8OQL - chains C and D of the 4 polymer chains in the assembly; structure by X-ray diffraction, 2.70 A resolution.

== Chain C (and D) ==
Name: Putative acyltransferase Rv0859
From: Mycobacterium tuberculosis H37Rv
Notes: EC 2.3.1.-; chain D of this document is another copy of the same molecule, construct and numbering; everything in this record applies to it too
UniProt: O53871 (Y0859_MYCTU); residue numbers follow UniProt; this construct covers 1-403
Amino-acid sequence (403 residues; numbered 1 to 403; the number before each row is that of its first residue):
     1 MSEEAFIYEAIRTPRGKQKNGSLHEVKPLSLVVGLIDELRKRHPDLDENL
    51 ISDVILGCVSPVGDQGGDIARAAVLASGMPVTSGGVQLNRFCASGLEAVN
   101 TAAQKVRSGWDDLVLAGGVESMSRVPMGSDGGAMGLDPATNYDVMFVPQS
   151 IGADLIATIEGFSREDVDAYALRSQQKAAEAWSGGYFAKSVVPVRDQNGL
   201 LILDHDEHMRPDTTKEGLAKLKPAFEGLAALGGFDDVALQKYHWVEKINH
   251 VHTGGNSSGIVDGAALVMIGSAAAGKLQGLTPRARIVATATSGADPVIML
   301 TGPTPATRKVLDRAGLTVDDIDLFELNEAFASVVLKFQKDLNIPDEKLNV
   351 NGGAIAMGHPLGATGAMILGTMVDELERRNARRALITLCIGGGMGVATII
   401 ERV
Disordered / not traced: 1, 225-231 (chain D: 1, 225-232)
Modified residues: C92 (S-hydroxycysteine; CSO)
Residues lining bound ligands:
  - Hexafluorophosphate anion (A9J), molecule 1: Y8, E9, L39, H43, L46, M268, L280
  - Hexafluorophosphate anion (A9J), molecule 2: G67, R71, A72, L75
  - Hexafluorophosphate anion (A9J), molecule 3: F91, M134, F146, G392

== Chain C / chain D interface ==
Residue-residue contacts - 113 pairs, chain C then chain D:
  S2(C) - S2(D)
  K27(C) - L136(D)  hydrogen bond (side chain-backbone)
  K27(C) - D137(D)
  L29(C) - A133(D)
  D53(C) - R90(D)  salt bridge
  P61(C) - P61(D)  hydrophobic
  P61(C) - D130(D)
  V62(C) - V62(D)  hydrophobic
  V62(C) - D130(D)
  G63(C) - D130(D)  hydrogen bond (backbone-backbone)
  G63(C) - G132(D)  hydrogen bond (backbone-backbone)
  G63(C) - A133(D)
  G63(C) - L136(D)
  D64(C) - A133(D)
  D64(C) - L136(D)
  G66(C) - D130(D)
  G66(C) - G132(D)
  G66(C) - A133(D)  hydrogen bond (backbone-backbone)
  G67(C) - F91(D)
  G67(C) - D130(D)  hydrogen bond (backbone-side chain)
  G67(C) - G132(D)
  D68(C) - N89(D)
  D68(C) - R90(D)
  D68(C) - F91(D)
  R71(C) - G392(D)  hydrogen bond (side chain-backbone)
  R71(C) - G393(D)
  R71(C) - M394(D)
  L75(C) - P296(D)  hydrophobic
  A76(C) - T140(D)
  V81(C) - G293(D)
  V81(C) - A294(D)
  V81(C) - P296(D)
  T82(C) - S292(D)
  T82(C) - G293(D)
  G84(C) - R90(D)
  G84(C) - M394(D)
  G85(C) - R90(D)
  G85(C) - M394(D)
  V86(C) - N89(D)
  V86(C) - R90(D)
  Q87(C) - Q87(D)  hydrogen bond
  Q87(C) - L88(D)
  Q87(C) - N89(D)  hydrogen bond (backbone-backbone)
  L88(C) - Q87(D)
  N89(C) - D68(D)
  N89(C) - V86(D)
  N89(C) - Q87(D)  hydrogen bond (backbone-backbone)
  R90(C) - D53(D)  salt bridge
  R90(C) - D68(D)
  R90(C) - G84(D)
  R90(C) - G85(D)
  R90(C) - V86(D)
  F91(C) - G67(D)
  F91(C) - D68(D)
  E97(C) - K105(D)  salt bridge
  T101(C) - T101(D)
  T101(C) - K105(D)  hydrogen bond
  Q104(C) - Q104(D)
  Q104(C) - K105(D)  hydrogen bond
  Q104(C) - S108(D)
  Q104(C) - W110(D)
  Q104(C) - D111(D)  hydrogen bond
  K105(C) - E97(D)  salt bridge
  K105(C) - T101(D)  hydrogen bond
  K105(C) - Q104(D)  hydrogen bond
  R107(C) - S2(D)  hydrogen bond (backbone-side chain)
  R107(C) - S108(D)  hydrogen bond (side chain-backbone)
  R107(C) - W110(D)
  S108(C) - Q104(D)
  S108(C) - R107(D)  hydrogen bond (backbone-side chain)
  W110(C) - Q104(D)
  W110(C) - R107(D)
  W110(C) - I286(D)
  W110(C) - V287(D)
  W110(C) - A288(D)  hydrophobic
  W110(C) - T289(D)
  W110(C) - R313(D)  hydrogen bond (backbone-side chain)
  D111(C) - Q104(D)  hydrogen bond
  D130(C) - P61(D)
  D130(C) - V62(D)
  D130(C) - G63(D)  hydrogen bond (backbone-backbone)
  D130(C) - G66(D)
  D130(C) - G67(D)  hydrogen bond (side chain-backbone)
  G132(C) - G63(D)  hydrogen bond (backbone-backbone)
  G132(C) - G66(D)
  G132(C) - G67(D)
  A133(C) - L29(D)
  A133(C) - G63(D)
  A133(C) - D64(D)
  A133(C) - G66(D)  hydrogen bond (backbone-backbone)
  M134(C) - A72(D)  hydrophobic
  L136(C) - K27(D)  hydrogen bond (backbone-side chain)
  L136(C) - G63(D)
  L136(C) - D64(D)
  D137(C) - K27(D)
  D137(C) - L29(D)
  I286(C) - W110(D)
  V287(C) - W110(D)
  A288(C) - W110(D)  hydrophobic
  T289(C) - W110(D)
  T291(C) - S52(D)  hydrogen bond (side chain-backbone)
  S292(C) - T82(D)
  G293(C) - V81(D)
  G293(C) - T82(D)
  A294(C) - V81(D)
  P296(C) - L75(D)  hydrophobic
  P296(C) - V81(D)
  R313(C) - W110(D)  hydrogen bond (side chain-backbone)
  G392(C) - R71(D)  hydrogen bond (backbone-side chain)
  G393(C) - R71(D)
  M394(C) - R71(D)
  M394(C) - G84(D)
  M394(C) - G85(D)
Other interface residues (no listed pair), chain C (59 interface residues in all): S52, I69, A72, G109, G131, T140, V144, K309
Other interface residues (no listed pair), chain D (56 interface residues in all): I69, A76, G131, T291, K309

== Overview ==
The interface between chain C and chain D involves 59 residues on one side and 56 on the other; the contacts
include 27 hydrogen bonds and 4 salt bridges. Polar contacts include D53(C)-R90(D), E97(C)-K105(D) and
K27(C)-L136(D). Chain C binds 3 copies of Hexafluorophosphate anion.
Both chains are Putative acyltransferase Rv0859 (Mycobacterium tuberculosis H37Rv). Entry 8OQL (Structure of
Mycobacterium tuberculosis beta-oxidation trifunctional enzyme in complex with Fragment-M-1) was determined by
X-ray diffraction, deposited together with 8OPU, 8OPV, 8OPW, 8OPX, 8OPY, 8OQM and 10 further entries.
